PDB entry 7RN8 | X-ray diffraction, 1.88 A resolution | chains A and B of the 6 polymer chains in the assembly

Chain A:
Molecule: Caspase-3 subunit p17
From: Homo sapiens
UniProt: P42574 (CASP3_HUMAN); residue numbers follow UniProt; this construct covers 34-174
Chain sequence (141 residues; row label = number of the first residue in the row):
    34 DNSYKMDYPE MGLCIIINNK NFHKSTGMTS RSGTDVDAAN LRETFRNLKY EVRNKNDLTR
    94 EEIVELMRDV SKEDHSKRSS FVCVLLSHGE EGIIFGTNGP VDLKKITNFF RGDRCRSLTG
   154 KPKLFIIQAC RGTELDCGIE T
Swiss-Prot annotation at these positions:
  - active site: His121, Cys163
  - modified residue: Cys163 (S-nitrosocysteine)
From the paper describing this entry:
  - binding site for Ac-VD(Orn)VD-CHO: Arg64, Gln161, Cys163

Chain B:
Molecule: Caspase-3 subunit p12
From: Homo sapiens
UniProt: P42574 (CASP3_HUMAN); residue numbers follow UniProt; this construct covers 184-277
Chain sequence (95 residues; each row starts with the number of its first residue):
   184 CHKIPVEADF LYAYSTAPGY YSWRNSKDGS WFIQSLCAML KQYADKLEFM HILTRVNRKV
   244 ATEFESFSFD ATFHAKKQIP CIVSMLTKEL YFYHH
Disordered / not traced: 184, 277-278
Sequence notes: expression tag (278)
Swiss-Prot annotation at these positions:
  - modified residue: Arg207 (Microbial infection: ADP-riboxanated arginine)
  - mutagenesis: Arg207 (R207A: Abolished ADP-riboxanation by C.violaceum CopC)
From the paper describing this entry:
  - binding site for Ac-VD(Orn)VD-CHO: Arg207, Phe250

Interface between chain A and chain B:
Pairs across the interface (104):
  Asp34(A) with Lys271(B)
  Asn35(A) with Lys271(B); Glu272(B), hydrogen bond (backbone-backbone)
  Ser36(A) with Lys271(B); Glu272(B); Tyr274(B)
  Tyr37(A) with Asp192(B), hydrogen bond; Leu269(B); Thr270(B), hydrogen bond (side chain-backbone); Lys271(B); Glu272(B), hydrogen bond (backbone-backbone)
  Met39(A) with Leu273(B), hydrophobic; Tyr274(B)
  Met44(A) with Phe275(B)
  Arg64(A) with Arg207(B)
  Ser65(A) with Arg207(B), hydrogen bond (backbone-side chain); Asn208(B); Ser209(B)
  Gly66(A) with Asn208(B); Ser209(B), hydrogen bond (backbone-backbone); Gly212(B)
  Val69(A) with Lys210(B); Asp211(B)
  Asp70(A) with Gly212(B); Ser213(B), hydrogen bond; Ile216(B)
  Asn73(A) with Cys220(B)
  Leu74(A) with Ile216(B), hydrophobic; Cys220(B), hydrophobic
  Thr77(A) with Cys220(B), hydrogen bond; Leu223(B)
  Phe78(A) with Leu223(B), hydrophobic
  Leu81(A) with Ala227(B), hydrophobic; Phe275(B), hydrophobic
  Tyr83(A) with Phe275(B)
  Leu119(A) with Ile216(B), hydrophobic
  Glu124(A) with Pro201(B); Gly202(B), hydrogen bond (side chain-backbone)
  Lys137(A) with Glu190(B), salt bridge
  Thr140(A) with Phe193(B); Tyr195(B)
  Phe143(A) with Phe193(B)
  Arg144(A) with Val189(B); Phe193(B)
  Gly145(A) with Val189(B), hydrogen bond (backbone-backbone)
  Asp146(A) with Val189(B)
  Thr152(A) with Ile187(B)
  Gly153(A) with Asp192(B)
  Lys154(A) with Asp192(B)
  Pro155(A) with Asp192(B)
  Lys156(A) with Ala191(B); Asp192(B), hydrogen bond (backbone-backbone); Phe193(B); Leu194(B), hydrogen bond (backbone-backbone)
  Leu157(A) with Leu194(B); Phe232(B), hydrophobic; Leu273(B), hydrophobic
  Phe158(A) with Phe193(B), hydrophobic; Leu194(B), hydrogen bond (backbone-backbone); Tyr195(B); Ala196(B), hydrogen bond (backbone-backbone)
  Ile159(A) with Ala196(B); Phe215(B), hydrophobic; Ile216(B), hydrophobic; Leu219(B), hydrophobic
  Ile160(A) with Ala196(B), hydrogen bond (backbone-backbone); Tyr197(B), hydrophobic; Ser198(B), hydrogen bond (backbone-backbone)
  Gln161(A) with Ser198(B), hydrogen bond; Ser205(B), hydrogen bond; Trp206(B); Ser213(B), hydrogen bond; Phe215(B)
  Ala162(A) with Ser198(B); Thr199(B); Ser205(B)
  Cys163(A) with Tyr203(B); Tyr204(B), hydrophobic; Ser205(B), hydrogen bond (side chain-backbone)
  Arg164(A) with Tyr197(B); Thr199(B), hydrogen bond (side chain-backbone); Ala200(B); Pro201(B); Gly202(B), hydrogen bond (backbone-backbone); Tyr203(B), hydrogen bond (backbone-backbone); Cys264(B)
  Gly165(A) with Gly202(B); Tyr203(B); Tyr204(B)
  Thr166(A) with Gly202(B), hydrogen bond (backbone-backbone); Tyr204(B)
  Glu167(A) with Gly202(B), hydrogen bond (backbone-backbone); Tyr203(B), hydrogen bond; Tyr204(B), hydrogen bond (backbone-backbone)
  Leu168(A) with Tyr203(B); Tyr204(B), hydrophobic; Trp206(B), hydrophobic; Thr255(B)
  Asp169(A) with Tyr203(B); Lys259(B); Lys260(B), hydrogen bond (backbone-backbone)
  Cys170(A) with Ala258(B); Lys259(B), hydrogen bond
  Gly171(A) with Lys260(B)
Also at the interface, not in a pair above, chain A (50 interface residues in all): Ser63, Thr67, His121, Leu136, Asn141
Also at the interface, not in a pair above, chain B (49 interface residues in all): Gln217, Lys224, Phe256, Tyr276

Summary:
50 residues of chain A face 49 of chain B across their interface, with 29 hydrogen bonds and 1 salt bridge.
Among the polar pairs are Lys137(A)-Glu190(B), Tyr37(A)-Asp192(B) and Tyr37(A)-Thr270(B). The paper reports a
binding site for Ac-VD(Orn)VD-CHO at Arg64(A), Gln161(A) and Arg207(B) among others.
Chain A is Caspase-3 subunit p17 and chain B is Caspase-3 subunit p12, both from Homo sapiens; the structure,
Crystal structure of caspase-3 with inhibitor Ac-VD(Orn)VD-CHO, was determined by X-ray diffraction (same
publication as 7RN7, 7RN9, 7RNB, 7RND, 7RNE, 7RNF and 7SEO).
